PDB entry 1EJ0 | X-ray diffraction, 1.50 A resolution | chain A

[Chain A]
Molecule: FTSJ
Organism: Escherichia coli
Notes: EC 2.1.1.-
UniProt: P28692 (RRMJ_ECOLI); residues 30-209 here = UniProt positions 30-209
Sequence (180 residues; numbered 30 to 209; the number before each row is that of its first residue):
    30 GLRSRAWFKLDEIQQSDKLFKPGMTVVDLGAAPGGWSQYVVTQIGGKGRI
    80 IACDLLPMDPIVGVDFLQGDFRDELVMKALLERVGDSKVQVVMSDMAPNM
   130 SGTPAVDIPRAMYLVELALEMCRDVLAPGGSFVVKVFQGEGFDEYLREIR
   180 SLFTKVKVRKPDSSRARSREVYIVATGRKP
Ion coordination: Hg2+ site 1: Cys82, Leu96, Gly98; Hg2+ site 2: Cys151, Arg152
Ligand contacts: S-adenosylmethionine (SAM): Ala35, Gly59, Ala60, Ala61, Pro62, Gly63, Gly64, Trp65, Cys82, Asp83, Leu84, Leu85, Gly98, Asp99, Phe100, Arg101, Asp124, Met125, Ala126, Leu143, Lys164

[In short]
Chain A binds S-adenosylmethionine. The Hg2+ site 1 is built by Cys82, Leu96 and Gly98. Cys151 and Arg152
coordinate Hg2+ site 2.
Chain A is FTSJ (Escherichia coli); the structure, Ftsj RNA methyltransferase complexed with
S-adenosylmethionine, mercury derivative, was determined by X-ray diffraction together with 1EIZ from the same
study.
